PDB entry 5OPZ | X-ray diffraction, 1.34 A resolution | chain A

# Chain A
Molecule: ChiX
From: Serratia marcescens
UniProt: A0A0U7UVX7 (A0A0U7UVX7_SERMA); residues 3-134 here correspond to UniProt positions 2-133 (UniProt number = residue number - 1)
Amino-acid sequence (137 residues; row label = number of the first residue in the row; numbers below 1 keep their minus sign (Gly-2 is residue -2)):
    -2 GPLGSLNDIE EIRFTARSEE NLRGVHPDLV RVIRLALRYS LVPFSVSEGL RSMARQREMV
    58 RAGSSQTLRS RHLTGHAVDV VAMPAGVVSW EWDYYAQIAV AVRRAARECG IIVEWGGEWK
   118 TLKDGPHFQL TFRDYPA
Disordered / not traced: -2 to 1
Construct notes: expression tag (-2 to 2)
Metal / ion sites: Zn2+ site 1: Glu8 (shared with 3 residues of chain B); Zn2+ site 2: His69, Asp76, His124 (shared with 1 residue of chain B)
From the paper describing this entry:
  - Zn2+ coordination: His69, Asp76, His124
  - contacts within the chain: Gly46-His69 (hydrogen bond), His124-Gln126 (hydrogen bond)
  - catalytic residues: Asp121
  - mutagenesis - D121A: abolished catalytic activity
  - catalytic residues: Arg48 (proposed by the authors, not directly observed)
  - interface residues: Arg48

# In short
The Zn2+ site 2 is built by His69, Asp76 and His124. The paper reports catalytic residues Asp121 and Arg48;
D121A abolishes catalytic activity.
Chain A is ChiX (Serratia marcescens); the structure, Crystal structure of Serratia marcescens L-Ala D-Glu
endopeptidase ChiX, was determined by X-ray diffraction together with 5OQ1 from the same study.
